Entry 5HJ8 (X-ray diffraction, 3.70 A resolution); this record covers chains A and B of the 4 polymer chains in the assembly.

Chain A (and B):
Molecule: Ion transport protein
Source organism: Alkalilimnicola ehrlichii
Notes: chain B of this document is another copy of the same molecule, construct and numbering; everything in this record applies to it too
UniProt: Q0ABW0 (Q0ABW0_ALKEH); residue numbers follow UniProt; this construct covers 143-288
Sequence (152 residues; numbered 137 to 288; the number before each row is that of its first residue):
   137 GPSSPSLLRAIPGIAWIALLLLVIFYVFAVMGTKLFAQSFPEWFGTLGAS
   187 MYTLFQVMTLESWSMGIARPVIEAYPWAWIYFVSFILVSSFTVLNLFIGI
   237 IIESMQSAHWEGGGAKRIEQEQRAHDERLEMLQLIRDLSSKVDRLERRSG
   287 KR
Unresolved in the structure: 137-149, 243-253, 285-288 (chain B: 137-149, 152, 243-253, 280-288)
Construct notes: expression tag (137-142); engineered mutation G248 (Ala in Q0ABW0), G249 (Glu in Q0ABW0), G250 (Asp in Q0ABW0)
Reported in the primary citation:
  - conformationally variable residues (order/disorder transition): S243 to R253

How chain A and chain B interact:
Contacting residue pairs - 45 pairs, chain A then chain B:
  W179(A) - R205(B)
  G184(A) - W215(B)
  Y188(A) - W199(B)
  Y188(A) - S200(B)  hydrogen bond
  Y188(A) - A204(B)
  Y188(A) - R205(B)
  Y188(A) - I208(B)  hydrophobic
  T189(A) - R205(B)
  F191(A) - W199(B)  hydrophobic
  F191(A) - I222(B)  hydrophobic
  F191(A) - L223(B)  hydrophobic
  Q192(A) - S200(B)  hydrogen bond
  Q192(A) - M201(B)  hydrogen bond
  Q192(A) - R205(B)
  T195(A) - L196(B)
  T195(A) - W199(B)  hydrogen bond
  E197(A) - S198(B)
  E197(A) - W199(B)  hydrogen bond (side chain-backbone)
  E197(A) - S200(B)  hydrogen bond (side chain-backbone)
  E197(A) - M201(B)  hydrogen bond (side chain-backbone)
  E197(A) - G202(B)
  S198(A) - M201(B)
  I203(A) - M201(B)  hydrophobic
  F233(A) - L230(B)  hydrophobic
  I236(A) - I234(B)
  I237(A) - I234(B)  hydrophobic
  S240(A) - I234(B)
  S240(A) - I238(B)
  M241(A) - M241(B)  hydrophobic
  R259(A) - H261(B)
  A260(A) - H261(B)
  E263(A) - A260(B)
  E263(A) - H261(B)  salt bridge
  E263(A) - R264(B)
  E263(A) - L265(B)  hydrogen bond (side chain-backbone)
  E266(A) - L268(B)
  M267(A) - M267(B)  hydrophobic
  M267(A) - L268(B)  hydrophobic
  L270(A) - L268(B)  hydrophobic
  L270(A) - I271(B)  hydrophobic
  L270(A) - R272(B)
  I271(A) - I271(B)  hydrophobic
  L274(A) - L274(B)  hydrophobic
  L274(A) - S275(B)
  L281(A) - D279(B)
Also at the interface, not in a pair above, chain A (27 interface residues in all): E178, G202, Q256
Also at the interface, not in a pair above, chain B (31 interface residues in all): E197, V219, F233, I237

Overview:
27 residues of chain A and 31 residues of chain B are in contact, with 8 hydrogen bonds and 1 salt bridge.
Among the polar pairs are E263(A)-H261(B), Y188(A)-S200(B) and Q192(A)-S200(B). From the paper: conformational
variability at S243(A).
Both chains are Ion transport protein (Alkalilimnicola ehrlichii). Entry 5HJ8 (Bacterial sodium channel neck
3G mutant) was determined by X-ray diffraction, deposited together with 5IWN, 5IWO, 5HK6, 5HK7 and 5HKD.
